PDB entry 4QVA | X-ray diffraction, 2.18 A resolution | chains A and B

[Chain A (and B)]
Name: VP1
From: Norovirus cat/GIV.2/CU081210E/USA/2010
Notes: fragment: P domain; chain B of this document is another copy of the same molecule, construct and numbering; everything in this record applies to it too
Reference sequence: H8YRY9 (H8YRY9_9CALI); residues 225-565 here = UniProt positions 225-565
Amino-acid sequence (341 residues; numbered 225 to 565; the number before each row is that of its first residue):
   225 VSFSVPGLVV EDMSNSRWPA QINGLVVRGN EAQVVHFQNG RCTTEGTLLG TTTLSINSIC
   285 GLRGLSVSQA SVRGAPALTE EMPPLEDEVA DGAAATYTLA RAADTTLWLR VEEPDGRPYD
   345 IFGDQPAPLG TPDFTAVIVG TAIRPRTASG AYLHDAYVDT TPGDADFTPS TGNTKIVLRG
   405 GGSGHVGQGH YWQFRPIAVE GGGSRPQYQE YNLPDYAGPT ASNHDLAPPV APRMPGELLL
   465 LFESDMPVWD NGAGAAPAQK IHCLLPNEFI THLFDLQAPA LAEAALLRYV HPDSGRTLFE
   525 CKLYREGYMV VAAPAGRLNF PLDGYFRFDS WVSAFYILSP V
Not modelled in the structure: 297-327

[Chain A / chain B interface]
Pairs across the interface - 75 pairs, chain A then chain B:
  Pro-230(A) with Asp-499(B)
  Gly-231(A) with Asp-499(B), hydrogen bond (backbone-side chain)
  Leu-232(A) with Leu-278(B), hydrophobic; Phe-498(B), hydrophobic
  Glu-235(A) with Asp-339(B); Arg-341(B), salt bridge
  Asp-236(A) with Leu-278(B); Ser-279(B)
  Ser-238(A) with Asn-281(B)
  Pro-243(A) with Asn-281(B); Arg-419(B), hydrogen bond (backbone-side chain)
  Ala-244(A) with Asn-281(B), hydrogen bond (backbone-side chain)
  Gln-245(A) with Ser-279(B), hydrogen bond; Asn-281(B); Ser-282(B), hydrogen bond; Pro-338(B), hydrogen bond (side chain-backbone)
  Asn-247(A) with Arg-370(B)
  Leu-278(A) with Leu-232(B), hydrophobic; Asp-236(B)
  Ser-279(A) with Asp-236(B); Gln-245(B), hydrogen bond
  Ile-280(A) with Glu-492(B)
  Asn-281(A) with Ser-238(B); Pro-243(B); Ala-244(B), hydrogen bond (side chain-backbone); Gln-245(B)
  Ser-282(A) with Gln-245(B), hydrogen bond
  Pro-338(A) with Gln-245(B)
  Asp-339(A) with Glu-235(B)
  Arg-341(A) with Glu-235(B), salt bridge; Asp-547(B), salt bridge
  Thr-365(A) with Ile-421(B)
  Ile-367(A) with Pro-471(B), hydrophobic
  Arg-368(A) with Gly-478(B)
  Pro-369(A) with Ala-482(B)
  Arg-370(A) with Asn-247(B); Asp-469(B), salt bridge
  Ser-373(A) with Gly-478(B)
  Gly-374(A) with Gly-478(B); Ala-480(B)
  Ala-375(A) with Gly-478(B); Ala-480(B), hydrogen bond (backbone-backbone)
  Tyr-376(A) with Gly-476(B); Gly-478(B)
  Leu-377(A) with Ala-422(B), hydrophobic; Val-472(B); Trp-473(B)
  His-409(A) with Gly-476(B), hydrogen bond (side chain-backbone); Ala-477(B)
  Arg-419(A) with Pro-243(B), hydrogen bond (side chain-backbone)
  Ile-421(A) with Thr-365(B); Ile-421(B), hydrophobic
  Ala-422(A) with Leu-377(B), hydrophobic
  Asp-469(A) with Pro-369(B); Arg-370(B), salt bridge
  Pro-471(A) with Ile-367(B), hydrophobic
  Val-472(A) with Leu-377(B)
  Trp-473(A) with Leu-377(B)
  Gly-476(A) with Tyr-376(B); His-409(B), hydrogen bond (backbone-side chain)
  Ala-477(A) with His-409(B)
  Gly-478(A) with Arg-368(B); Ser-373(B); Gly-374(B); Ala-375(B); Tyr-376(B)
  Ala-480(A) with Gly-374(B); Ala-375(B), hydrogen bond (backbone-backbone)
  Ala-482(A) with Pro-369(B)
  Glu-492(A) with Ile-280(B)
  Phe-498(A) with Leu-232(B), hydrophobic
  Asp-499(A) with Pro-230(B); Gly-231(B), hydrogen bond (side chain-backbone); Leu-232(B)
  Asp-547(A) with Arg-341(B), salt bridge
Also at the interface, not in a pair above, chain A (49 interface residues in all): Ala-479, Lys-484, Thr-495, His-496
Also at the interface, not in a pair above, chain B (50 interface residues in all): Asp-474, Ala-479, Lys-484, Thr-495, His-496

[Overview]
49 residues of chain A face 50 of chain B across their interface, with 15 hydrogen bonds and 6 salt bridges.
Among the polar pairs are Glu-235(A)/Arg-341(B), Arg-341(A)/Asp-547(B) and Arg-370(A)/Asp-469(B).
Chain A and chain B are both VP1 (Norovirus cat/GIV.2/CU081210E/USA/2010); the structure, Unliganded crystal
structure of Feline Norovirus P Domain co-crystallized with N-glycolylneuraminic acid, was determined by X-ray
diffraction together with 4QUZ and 4QVJ from the same study.
